PDB entry 8ESD | X-ray diffraction, 3.33 A resolution | chains T and N of the 4 polymer chains in the assembly

[Chain T]
Molecule: COMM domain-containing protein 10
From: Homo sapiens
Reference sequence: Q9Y6G5 (COMDA_HUMAN); residue numbers follow UniProt; this construct covers 12-202
Chain sequence (191 residues; numbered 12 to 202; the number before each row is that of its first residue):
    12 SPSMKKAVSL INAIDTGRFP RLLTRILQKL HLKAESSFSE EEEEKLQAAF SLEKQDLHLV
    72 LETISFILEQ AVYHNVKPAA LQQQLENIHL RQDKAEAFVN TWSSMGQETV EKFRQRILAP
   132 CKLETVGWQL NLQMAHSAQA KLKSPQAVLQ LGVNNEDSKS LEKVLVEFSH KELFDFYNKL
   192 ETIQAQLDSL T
Not modelled in the structure: 45-52
Curated features (UniProtKB/Swiss-Prot):
  - modified residue: Ser-155 (Phosphoserine)

[Chain N]
Molecule: COMM domain-containing protein 9
From: Homo sapiens
Reference sequence: Q9P000 (COMD9_HUMAN); residues 5-198 here = UniProt positions 5-198
Chain sequence (194 residues; each row starts with the number of its first residue):
     5 TAEHFAALQS LLKASSKDVV RQLCQESFSS SALGLKKLLD VTCSSLSVTQ EEAEELLQAL
    65 HRLTRLVAFR DLSSAEAILA LFPENFHQNL KNLLTKIILE HVSTWRTEAQ ANQISLPRLV
   125 DLDWRVDIKT SSDSISRMAV PTCLLQMKIQ EDPSLCGDKP SISAVTVELS KETLDTMLDG
   185 LGRIRDQLSA VASK
Not modelled in the structure: 135-142

[How chain T and chain N interact]
Residue-residue contacts (5; chain T residue first):
  Tyr-84(T) / Arg-187(N)
  Tyr-84(T) / Gln-191(N)  hydrogen bond
  Ala-130(T) / Leu-120(N)  hydrophobic
  Thr-193(T) / Phe-73(N)
  Gln-197(T) / Phe-73(N)
From the paper, about this interface:
  - residue pairs: Tyr-84(T)/Gln-191(N) (hydrogen bond)

[In short]
Chain T and chain N each contribute 4 residues to their interface, with 1 hydrogen bond. Its one
hydrogen-bonded contact is Tyr-84(T)/Gln-191(N). The authors report a hydrogen bond between Tyr-84(T) and
Gln-191(N).
Here chain T is COMM domain-containing protein 10 and chain N is COMM domain-containing protein 9, both from
Homo sapiens. Entry 8ESD (Crystal structure of COMMD7-COMMD9-COMMD5-COMMD10 tetramer) was determined by X-ray
diffraction, deposited together with 8ESE, 8F2R and 8F2U.
